6PEP - chains Q and X of the 69 polymer chains in the assembly; structure by electron microscopy, 3.80 A resolution.

Chain Q:
Protein: Protein InvG
Source organism: Salmonella typhimurium (strain LT2 / SGSC1412 / ATCC 700720)
UniProtKB: P35672 (INVG_SALTY); numbering as in UniProt (aligned over 1-562)
Chain sequence (562 residues; each row starts with the number of its first residue):
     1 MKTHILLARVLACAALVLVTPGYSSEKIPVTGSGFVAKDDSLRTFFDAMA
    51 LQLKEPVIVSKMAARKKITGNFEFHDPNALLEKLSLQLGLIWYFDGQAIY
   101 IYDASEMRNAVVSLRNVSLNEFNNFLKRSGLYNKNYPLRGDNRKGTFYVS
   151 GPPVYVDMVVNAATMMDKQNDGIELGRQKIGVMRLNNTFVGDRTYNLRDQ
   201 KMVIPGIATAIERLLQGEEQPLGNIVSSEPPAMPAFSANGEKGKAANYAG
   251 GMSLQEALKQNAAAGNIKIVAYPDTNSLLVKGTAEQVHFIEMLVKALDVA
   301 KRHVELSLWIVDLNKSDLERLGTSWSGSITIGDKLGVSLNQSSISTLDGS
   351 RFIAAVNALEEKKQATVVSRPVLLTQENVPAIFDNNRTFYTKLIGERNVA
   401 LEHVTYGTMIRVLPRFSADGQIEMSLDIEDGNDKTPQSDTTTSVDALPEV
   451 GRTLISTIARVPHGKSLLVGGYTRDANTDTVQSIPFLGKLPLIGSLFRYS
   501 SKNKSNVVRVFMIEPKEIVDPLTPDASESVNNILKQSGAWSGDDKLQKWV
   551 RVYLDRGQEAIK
Disordered / not traced: 1-26, 171-562

Chain X:
Protein: Protein PrgH
Source organism: Salmonella typhimurium (strain LT2 / SGSC1412 / ATCC 700720)
UniProtKB: P41783 (PRGH_SALTY); residues 1-392 here = UniProt positions 1-392
Chain sequence (392 residues; row label = number of the first residue in the row):
     1 METSKEKTITSPGPYIVRLLNSSLNGCEFPLLTGRTLFVVGQSDALTASG
    51 QLPDIPADSFFIPLDHGGVNFEIQVDTDATEIILHELKEGNSESRSVQLN
   101 TPIQVGELLILIRPESEPWVPEQPEKLETSAKKNEPRFKNGIVAALAGFF
   151 ILGIGTVGTLWILNSPQRQAAELDSLLGQEKERFQVLPGRDKMLYVAAQN
   201 ERDTLWARQVLARGDYDKNARVINENEENKRISIWLDTYYPQLAYYRIHF
   251 DEPRKPVFWLSRQRNTMSKKELEVLSQKLRALMPYADSVNITLMDDVTAA
   301 GQAEAGLKQQALPYSRRNHKGGVTFVIQGALDDVEILRARQFVDSYYRTW
   351 GGRYVQFAIELKDDWLKGRSFQYGAEGYIKMSPGHWYFPSPL
Disordered / not traced: 1-364, 392

Chain Q / chain X interface:
Contacting residue pairs - 27 pairs, chain Q then chain X:
  K27(Q) - W365(X)
  K27(Q) - L366(X)
  K27(Q) - Y387(X)  hydrogen bond
  I28(Q) - F371(X)  hydrophobic
  P29(Q) - L366(X)
  V30(Q) - F371(X)  hydrophobic
  V30(Q) - Y373(X)  hydrophobic
  G32(Q) - Y373(X)
  G32(Q) - G374(X)
  S33(Q) - Y373(X)
  G34(Q) - Q372(X)
  G34(Q) - Y373(X)  hydrogen bond (backbone-backbone)
  F35(Q) - F371(X)
  F35(Q) - Q372(X)
  V36(Q) - S370(X)
  V36(Q) - F371(X)  hydrogen bond (backbone-backbone)
  V36(Q) - Y373(X)  hydrophobic
  K38(Q) - K367(X)
  K38(Q) - G368(X)
  K38(Q) - R369(X)  hydrogen bond (side chain-backbone)
  K38(Q) - S370(X)
  K38(Q) - F371(X)
  D40(Q) - S370(X)  hydrogen bond
  T44(Q) - K380(X)
  D47(Q) - W386(X)
  A48(Q) - Y378(X)
  N71(Q) - Y373(X)  hydrogen bond
Also at the interface, not in a pair above, chain Q (17 interface residues in all): A37, R43
Also at the interface, not in a pair above, chain X (16 interface residues in all): I379, P383

Overview:
17 residues of chain Q and 16 residues of chain X are in contact, with 6 hydrogen bonds. Among the polar pairs
are K27(Q)-Y387(X), K38(Q)-R369(X) and D40(Q)-S370(X).
Chain Q is Protein InvG and chain X is Protein PrgH, both from Salmonella typhimurium (strain LT2 / SGSC1412 /
ATCC 700720); the structure, Focussed refinement of InvGN0N1:SpaPQR:PrgIJ from the Salmonella SPI-1
injectisome needle complex, was determined by electron microscopy (same publication as 6PEE, 6PEM, 6Q14, 6Q15
and 6Q16).
